PDB entry 6WFY | X-ray diffraction, 1.23 A resolution | chains L and P of the 3 polymer chains in the assembly

[Chain L]
Name: Fab224 light chain
Organism: Homo sapiens
Chain sequence (217 residues; row label = number of the first residue in the row; note: 1 number in that range is skipped by the numbering (no residue carries it; nothing is unmodelled there); a row labelled like 27A-27C holds insertion residues (27A, then the next letters in order)):
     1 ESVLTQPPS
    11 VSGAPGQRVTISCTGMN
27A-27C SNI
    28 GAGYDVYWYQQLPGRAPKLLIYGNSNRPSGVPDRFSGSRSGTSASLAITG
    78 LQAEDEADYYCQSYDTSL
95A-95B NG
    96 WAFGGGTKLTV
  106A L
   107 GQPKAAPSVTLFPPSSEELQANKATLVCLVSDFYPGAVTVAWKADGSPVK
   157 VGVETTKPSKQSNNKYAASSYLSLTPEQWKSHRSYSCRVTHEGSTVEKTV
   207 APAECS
Not modelled in the structure: 211-212
Cystine bridges: Cys23-Cys88, Cys134-Cys193

[Chain P]
Name: NPNA4 peptide
Chain sequence (18 residues; numbered 0 to 17; the number before each row is that of its first residue; numbering starts at 0):
     0 XNPNANPNANPNANPNAX
Not modelled in the structure: 0, 13-17
Modified residues: ACE (acetyl group) at position 0; NH2 (amino group) at position 17

[Interface between chain L and chain P]
Contacting residue pairs (14):
  Ala29(L) - Pro2(P)
  Gly30(L) - Pro2(P)
  Gly30(L) - Asn3(P)  hydrogen bond (backbone-side chain)
  Tyr31(L) - Pro2(P)
  Tyr31(L) - Asn3(P)
  Tyr31(L) - Asn5(P)  hydrogen bond
  Tyr31(L) - Ala8(P)  hydrophobic
  Asp32(L) - Asn3(P)  hydrogen bond (backbone-side chain)
  Tyr91(L) - Asn5(P)
  Tyr91(L) - Asn7(P)
  Tyr91(L) - Ala8(P)  hydrophobic
  Asn95A(L) - Asn7(P)
  Trp96(L) - Ala8(P)  hydrogen bond (side chain-backbone)
  Trp96(L) - Pro10(P)
The authors on this interface:
  - epitope / paratope residues, chain L: Trp96(L)

[In short]
The interface between chain L and chain P involves 7 residues on one side and 6 on the other, with 4 hydrogen
bonds. Polar pairs include Gly30(L)-Asn3(P), Tyr31(L)-Asn5(P) and Asp32(L)-Asn3(P). The paper reports the
epitope/paratope residue Trp96(L).
Chain L is Fab224 light chain (Homo sapiens) and chain P is NPNA4 peptide; the structure, Crystal structure of
Fab224 in complex with NPNA4 peptide from circumsporozoite protein, was determined by X-ray diffraction,
deposited together with 6W00, 6WFX, 6WG0, 6WG1 and 6WG2.
